PDB entry 3PA9 | X-ray diffraction, 1.70 A resolution | chain A

[Chain A]
Protein: Aspartate aminotransferase
Source organism: Escherichia coli
Notes: EC 2.6.1.1
UniProt: D3H0F7 (D3H0F7_ECO44); residue numbers follow UniProt; this construct covers 1-396
Chain sequence (396 residues; numbered 1 to 396; the number before each row is that of its first residue):
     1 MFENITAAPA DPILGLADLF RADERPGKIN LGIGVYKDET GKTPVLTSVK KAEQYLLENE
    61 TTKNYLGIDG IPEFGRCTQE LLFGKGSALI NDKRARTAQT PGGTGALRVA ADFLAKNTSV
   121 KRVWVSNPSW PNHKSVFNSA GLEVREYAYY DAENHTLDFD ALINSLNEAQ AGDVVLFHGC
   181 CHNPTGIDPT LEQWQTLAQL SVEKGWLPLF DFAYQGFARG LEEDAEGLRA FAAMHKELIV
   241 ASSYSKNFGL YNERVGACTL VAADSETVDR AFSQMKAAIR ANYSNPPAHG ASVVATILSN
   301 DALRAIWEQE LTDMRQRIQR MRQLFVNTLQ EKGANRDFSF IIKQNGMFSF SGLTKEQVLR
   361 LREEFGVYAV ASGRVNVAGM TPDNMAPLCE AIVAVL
Glycans and other covalent adducts: 4-aminofuran-2-carboxylic acid (PJ7) linked to K246
Ligand contacts:
  - 4-aminofuran-2-carboxylic acid (PJ7): I13, G34, Y65, W130, N183, Y214, R280, S284, F348, R374
  - 4'-deoxy-4'-aminopyridoxal-5'-phosphate (PMP): Y65, G102, G103, T104, L107, W130, H133, H178, N183, D211, A213, Y214, S243, S245, R254, S284
What the authors report for this chain:
  - binding site for 4-aminofuran-2-carboxylic acid: W130, N183, K246, R374
  - catalytic residues: Y214, K246 (proposed by the authors, not directly observed)
  - binding site for 4'-deoxy-4'-aminopyridoxal-5'-phosphate: Y214
  - conformationally variable residues (loop rearrangement, order/disorder transition): P9 to G27, G32 to V35

[Summary]
Ligands of chain A: 4'-deoxy-4'-aminopyridoxal-5'-phosphate. 4-aminofuran-2-carboxylic acid is covalently
linked to K246. The paper reports catalytic residues Y214 and K246; a binding site for
4-aminofuran-2-carboxylic acid at W130, N183 and K246 among others.
Chain A is Aspartate aminotransferase (Escherichia coli); the structure, Mechanism of inactivation of E. coli
aspartate aminotransferase by (S)-4-amino-4,5-dihydro-2-furancarboxylic acid (S-ADFA) pH 7.5, was determined
by X-ray diffraction together with 3PAA from the same study.
